2R07 - chains 2 and 4 of the 4 polymer chains in the assembly; structure by X-ray diffraction, 3.00 A resolution.

[Chain 2]
Protein: Human rhinovirus 14 coat protein (subunit VP2)
Source organism: Human rhinovirus 14
UniProt: P03303 (POLG_HRV14); residues 1-262 here correspond to UniProt positions 69-330 (UniProt number = residue number + 68)
Amino-acid sequence (262 residues; numbered 1 to 262; the number before each row is that of its first residue):
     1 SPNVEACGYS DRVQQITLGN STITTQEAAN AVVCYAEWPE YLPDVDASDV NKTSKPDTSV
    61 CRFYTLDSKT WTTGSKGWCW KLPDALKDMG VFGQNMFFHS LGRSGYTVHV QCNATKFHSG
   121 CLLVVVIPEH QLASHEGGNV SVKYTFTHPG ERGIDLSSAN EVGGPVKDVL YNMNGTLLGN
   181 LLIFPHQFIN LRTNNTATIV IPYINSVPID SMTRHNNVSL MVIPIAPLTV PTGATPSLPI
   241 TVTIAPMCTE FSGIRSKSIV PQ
Disordered / not traced: 1-7
Sequence notes: conflict L170 (Ile239 in P03303)

[Chain 4]
Protein: Human rhinovirus 14 coat protein (subunit VP4)
Source organism: Human rhinovirus 14
UniProt: P03303 (POLG_HRV14); residues 1-68 here = UniProt positions 1-68
Amino-acid sequence (68 residues; each row starts with the number of its first residue):
     1 GAQVSTQKSG SHENQNILTN GSNQTFTVIN YYKDAASTSS AGQSLSMDPS KFTEPVKDLM
    61 LKGAPALN
Disordered / not traced: 1-28

[How chain 2 and chain 4 interact]
Pairs across the interface (22; chain 2 residue first):
  S10(2) - N68(4)  hydrogen bond (side chain-backbone)
  D11(2) - D58(4)
  D11(2) - A66(4)
  D11(2) - N68(4)  hydrogen bond (backbone-side chain)
  R12(2) - L67(4)
  R12(2) - N68(4)  hydrogen bond (side chain-backbone)
  Q14(2) - D58(4)
  A29(2) - L67(4)  hydrophobic
  N30(2) - V56(4)
  N30(2) - K57(4)
  N30(2) - D58(4)
  N30(2) - M60(4)
  A31(2) - P55(4)
  A31(2) - V56(4)
  A31(2) - K57(4)  hydrogen bond (backbone-backbone)
  V32(2) - P55(4)
  V33(2) - P55(4)  hydrogen bond (backbone-backbone)
  V33(2) - K57(4)
  Y35(2) - K51(4)
  Y35(2) - F52(4)  hydrophobic
  W38(2) - K57(4)
  T193(2) - L67(4)
Also at the interface, not in a pair above, chain 2 (15 interface residues in all): Y9, A28, A36

[Summary]
15 residues of chain 2 and 10 residues of chain 4 are in contact; the contacts include 5 hydrogen bonds. Polar
pairs include S10(2)-N68(4), D11(2)-N68(4) and R12(2)-N68(4).
Here chain 2 is Human rhinovirus 14 coat protein (subunit VP2) and chain 4 is Human rhinovirus 14 coat protein
(subunit VP4), both from Human rhinovirus 14. Entry 2R07 (Structural analysis of antiviral agents that
interact with the capsid of human rhinoviruses) was determined by X-ray diffraction together with 1R08, 2R04,
2R06, 2RM2, 2RR1, 2RS1, 2RS3 and 2RS5 from the same study.
